Entry 6Q8X (X-ray diffraction, 3.51 A resolution); this record covers chains 4 and 9 of the 16 polymer chains in the assembly.

== Chain 4 ==
Molecule: NADH-quinone oxidoreductase subunit 4
Organism: Thermus thermophilus (strain HB8 / ATCC 27634 / DSM 579)
Notes: EC 1.6.5.11
Reference sequence: Q56220 (NQO4_THET8); residues 1-409 here = UniProt positions 1-409
Chain sequence (409 residues; each row starts with the number of its first residue):
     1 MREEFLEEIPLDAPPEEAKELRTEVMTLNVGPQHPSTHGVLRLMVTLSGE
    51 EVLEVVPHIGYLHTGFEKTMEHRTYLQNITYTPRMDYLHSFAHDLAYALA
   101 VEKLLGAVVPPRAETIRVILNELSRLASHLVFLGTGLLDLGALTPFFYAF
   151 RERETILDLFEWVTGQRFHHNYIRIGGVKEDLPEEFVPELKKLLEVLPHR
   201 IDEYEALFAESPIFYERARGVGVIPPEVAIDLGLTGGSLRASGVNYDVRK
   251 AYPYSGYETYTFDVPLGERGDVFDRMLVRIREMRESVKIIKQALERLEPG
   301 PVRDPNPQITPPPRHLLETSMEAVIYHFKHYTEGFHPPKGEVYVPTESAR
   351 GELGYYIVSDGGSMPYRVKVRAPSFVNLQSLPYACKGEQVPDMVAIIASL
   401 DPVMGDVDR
Not modelled in the structure: 1-25
Residues lining bound ligands: Pyridaben (HQK): Gln33, Ser36, His38, Gly39, Val40, Tyr87, Leu88, Thr135, Leu138, Pro402, Val403
Reported in the primary citation:
  - binding site for Pyridaben: Gln33, Tyr87
  - catalytic residues: His38, Tyr87 (proposed by the authors, not directly observed)

== Chain 9 ==
Molecule: NADH-quinone oxidoreductase subunit 9
Organism: Thermus thermophilus (strain HB8 / ATCC 27634 / DSM 579)
Notes: EC 1.6.5.11
Reference sequence: Q56224 (NQO9_THET8); residues 1-182 here = UniProt positions 1-182
Chain sequence (182 residues; numbered 1 to 182; the number before each row is that of its first residue):
     1 MTLKALAQSLGITLKYLFSKPVTVPYPDAPVALKPRFHGRHVLTRHPNGL
    51 EKCIGCSLCAAACPAYAIYVEPAENDPENPVSAGERYAKVYEINMLRCIF
   101 CGLCEEACPTGAIVLGYDFEMADYEYSDLVYGKEDMLVDVVGTKPQRREA
   151 KRTGKPVKVGYVVPYVRPELEGFKAPTEGGKR
Not modelled in the structure: 1, 182
Ion coordination: 4Fe-4S cluster Fe site 1: Cys53, Cys56, Cys59, Cys108; 4Fe-4S cluster Fe site 2: Cys63, Cys98, Cys101, Cys104
Residues lining bound ligands:
  - 4Fe-4S cluster (SF4), molecule 1: His41, Ala62, Cys63, Pro64, Ala65, Ile68, Ile93, Cys98, Ile99, Phe100, Cys101, Gly102, Leu103, Cys104
  - 4Fe-4S cluster (SF4), molecule 2: Leu43, Lys52, Cys53, Ile54, Gly55, Cys56, Ser57, Leu58, Cys59, Val70, Tyr91, Cys108, Pro109, Thr110, Ala112, Ile113
Curated features (UniProtKB/Swiss-Prot):
  - binding site ([4Fe-4S] cluster): Cys53, Cys56, Ser57, Cys59, Cys63, Cys98, Ile99, Cys101, Cys104, Cys108

== Interface between chain 4 and chain 9 ==
Pairs across the interface - 51 pairs, chain 4 then chain 9:
  Arg73(4) - Pro64(9)  hydrogen bond (side chain-backbone)
  Arg73(4) - Tyr66(9)
  Leu76(4) - Leu103(9)  hydrophobic
  Gln77(4) - Ala62(9)  hydrogen bond (side chain-backbone)
  Gln77(4) - Cys63(9)
  Gln77(4) - Pro64(9)
  Thr80(4) - Pro64(9)
  Tyr148(4) - Tyr16(9)  hydrophobic
  Arg151(4) - Tyr16(9)  hydrogen bond
  Glu161(4) - Leu33(9)
  Glu161(4) - Lys34(9)
  Glu161(4) - Phe37(9)
  Trp162(4) - Lys34(9)
  Trp162(4) - Pro35(9)
  Trp162(4) - Arg36(9)
  Val163(4) - Arg36(9)  hydrogen bond (backbone-side chain)
  Thr164(4) - His38(9)
  Gly165(4) - Arg36(9)
  Gly165(4) - Phe37(9)
  Gly165(4) - His38(9)  hydrogen bond (backbone-backbone)
  Gln166(4) - His38(9)
  Gln166(4) - Phe100(9)  hydrogen bond (side chain-backbone)
  Asn171(4) - Cys101(9)
  Arg174(4) - Glu106(9)  salt bridge
  Lys179(4) - Gly102(9)
  Asp181(4) - Arg36(9)  hydrogen bond (backbone-side chain)
  Leu182(4) - Arg36(9)
  Pro183(4) - Arg36(9)
  Glu185(4) - Tyr165(9)  hydrogen bond
  Arg200(4) - Tyr16(9)  hydrogen bond
  Glu203(4) - Tyr16(9)
  Ala206(4) - Gln8(9)
  Leu207(4) - Ile12(9)  hydrophobic
  Glu210(4) - Thr2(9)  hydrogen bond (backbone-side chain)
  Glu210(4) - Ala5(9)
  Ser211(4) - Thr2(9)  hydrogen bond (backbone-side chain)
  Pro212(4) - Thr2(9)
  Pro212(4) - Ala5(9)
  Pro212(4) - Leu6(9)  hydrophobic
  Ile213(4) - Leu6(9)  hydrophobic
  Arg314(4) - Glu105(9)  hydrogen bond (side chain-backbone)
  Arg314(4) - Glu106(9)  hydrogen bond (side chain-backbone)
  Arg314(4) - Cys108(9)  hydrogen bond (side chain-backbone)
  Leu317(4) - Pro109(9)  hydrophobic
  His327(4) - Leu58(9)
  His327(4) - Ala107(9)  hydrogen bond (side chain-backbone)
  Phe328(4) - Leu58(9)  hydrophobic
  Tyr331(4) - Ala62(9)
  Tyr331(4) - Glu106(9)  hydrogen bond
  Tyr331(4) - Ala107(9)  hydrophobic
  Thr332(4) - Leu58(9)
Interface residues without a listed pair, chain 4 (40 interface residues in all): His72, Tyr81, Arg84, Asp158, Glu180, Arg303, Pro311
Interface residues without a listed pair, chain 9 (31 interface residues in all): Thr13, Ala61, Ile99, Pro164

== Summary ==
Chain 4 and chain 9 form an interface of 40 and 31 residues respectively, with 16 hydrogen bonds and 1 salt
bridge. Polar pairs include Arg174(4)-Glu106(9), Arg73(4)-Pro64(9) and Gln77(4)-Ala62(9). Bound to chain 4:
Pyridaben. Ligands of chain 9: 4Fe-4S cluster. From the paper: catalytic residues His38(4) and Tyr87(4); a
binding site for Pyridaben at Gln33(4) and Tyr87(4).
Here chain 4 is NADH-quinone oxidoreductase subunit 4 and chain 9 is NADH-quinone oxidoreductase subunit 9,
both from Thermus thermophilus (strain HB8 / ATCC 27634 / DSM 579). Entry 6Q8X (Respiratory complex I from
Thermus thermophilus with bound Pyridaben) was determined by X-ray diffraction, deposited together with 6I0D,
6I1P, 6Q8O, 6Q8W, 6Y11, 6ZIY and 3 further entries.
